Entry 7LN3 (electron microscopy, 3.45 A resolution); this record covers chains A and B of the 7 polymer chains in the assembly.

# Chain A (and B)
Protein: Transitional endoplasmic reticulum ATPase
Source organism: Homo sapiens
Notes: EC 3.6.4.6; chain B of this document is another copy of the same molecule, construct and numbering; everything in this record applies to it too
UniProt: P55072 (TERA_HUMAN); residue numbers follow UniProt; this construct covers 1-806
Chain sequence (806 residues; each row starts with the number of its first residue):
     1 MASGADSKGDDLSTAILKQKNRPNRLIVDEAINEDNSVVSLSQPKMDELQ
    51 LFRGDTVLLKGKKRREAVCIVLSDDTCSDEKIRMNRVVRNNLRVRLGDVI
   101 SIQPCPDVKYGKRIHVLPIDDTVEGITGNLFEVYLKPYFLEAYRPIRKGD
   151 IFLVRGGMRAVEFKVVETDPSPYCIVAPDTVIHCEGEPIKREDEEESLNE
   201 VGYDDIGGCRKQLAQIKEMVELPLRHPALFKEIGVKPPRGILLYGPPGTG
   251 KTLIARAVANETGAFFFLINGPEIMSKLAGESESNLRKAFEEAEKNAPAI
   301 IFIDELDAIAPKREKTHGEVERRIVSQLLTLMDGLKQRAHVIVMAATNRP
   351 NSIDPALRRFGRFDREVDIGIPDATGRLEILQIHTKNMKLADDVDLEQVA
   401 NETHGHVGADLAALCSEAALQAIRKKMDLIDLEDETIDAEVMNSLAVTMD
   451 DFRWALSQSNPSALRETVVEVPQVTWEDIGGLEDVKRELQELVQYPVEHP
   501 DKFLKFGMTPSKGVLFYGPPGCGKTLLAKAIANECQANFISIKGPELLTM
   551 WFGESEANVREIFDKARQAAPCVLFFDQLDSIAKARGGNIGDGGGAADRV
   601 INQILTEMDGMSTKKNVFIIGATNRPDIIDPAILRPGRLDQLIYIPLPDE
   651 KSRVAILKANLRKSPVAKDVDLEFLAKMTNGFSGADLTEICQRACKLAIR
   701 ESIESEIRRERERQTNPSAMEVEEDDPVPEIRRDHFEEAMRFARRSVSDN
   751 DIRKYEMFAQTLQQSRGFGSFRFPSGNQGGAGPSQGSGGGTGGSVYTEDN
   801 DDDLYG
Disordered / not traced: 1-22, 462-470, 715-726, 776-806 (chain B: 1-22, 715-726, 776-806)
Sequence notes: engineered mutation Glu-232 (Ala in P55072), Gln-578 (Glu in P55072)
Residues lining bound ligands:
  - ADP (adenosine-5'-diphosphate), molecule 1: Pro-247, Gly-248, Thr-249, Gly-250, Lys-251, Thr-252, Leu-253, Arg-256, Asp-304, Glu-305, Ile-380, His-384, Gly-408, Ala-409, Ala-412
  - ADP, molecule 2: Asp-478, Ile-479, Gly-480, Pro-520, Gly-521, Cys-522, Gly-523, Lys-524, Thr-525, Leu-526, Ile-656, Asn-660, Gly-684, Ala-685, Thr-688
  - ATP (adenosine-5'-triphosphate): Asp-609, Arg-635, Arg-638
Reported in the primary citation:
  - mutagenesis - W551A/F552A, R599A: abolished catalytic activity
  - mutagenesis - I590A/D592A: unchanged catalytic activity
  - mutagenesis - L464A: decreased catalytic activity
  - disease-associated variants - A232E: increased catalytic activity (citing earlier work)
  - mutagenesis - E578Q: decreased catalytic activity (citing earlier work)

# How chain A and chain B interact
Contacting residue pairs (120; chain A residue first):
  Pro-23(A) / Glu-433(B)
  Asn-24(A) / Glu-433(B)  hydrogen bond (backbone-side chain)
  Arg-25(A) / Leu-432(B)
  Arg-25(A) / Glu-433(B)  hydrogen bond (backbone-side chain)
  Glu-218(A) / Leu-420(B)
  Glu-218(A) / Arg-424(B)  salt bridge
  Leu-222(A) / Met-427(B)  hydrophobic
  Arg-225(A) / Leu-432(B)  hydrogen bond (side chain-backbone)
  Arg-225(A) / Asp-434(B)
  His-226(A) / Asp-434(B)  hydrogen bond (side chain-backbone)
  His-226(A) / Glu-435(B)  hydrogen bond (side chain-backbone)
  His-226(A) / Thr-436(B)
  His-226(A) / Ile-437(B)
  Leu-229(A) / Ile-423(B)  hydrophobic
  Leu-229(A) / Met-442(B)  hydrophobic
  Leu-229(A) / Leu-445(B)  hydrophobic
  Phe-230(A) / Ile-423(B)  hydrophobic
  Glu-232(A) / Met-442(B)
  Glu-232(A) / Leu-445(B)
  Ile-233(A) / Met-388(B)
  Lys-236(A) / Ser-416(B)
  Arg-313(A) / Glu-305(B)  salt bridge
  Glu-314(A) / Arg-349(B)  salt bridge
  Glu-319(A) / Met-275(B)
  Glu-319(A) / Glu-321(B)
  Val-320(A) / Lys-277(B)
  Arg-322(A) / Pro-272(B)
  Arg-323(A) / Pro-272(B)
  Ser-326(A) / Pro-272(B)
  Ser-326(A) / Glu-305(B)
  Gln-327(A) / Glu-273(B)  hydrogen bond
  Thr-330(A) / Asn-270(B)  hydrogen bond
  Arg-338(A) / Glu-192(B)
  Arg-359(A) / Ala-409(B)
  Arg-359(A) / Asp-410(B)  salt bridge
  Arg-359(A) / Ser-462(B)
  Phe-360(A) / Ala-413(B)  hydrophobic
  Phe-360(A) / Ser-416(B)
  Arg-365(A) / Ser-416(B)
  Arg-365(A) / Glu-417(B)  salt bridge
  Arg-365(A) / Leu-420(B)
  Glu-491(A) / Arg-700(B)
  Tyr-495(A) / Arg-700(B)
  His-499(A) / Ile-703(B)
  Lys-502(A) / Ile-699(B)
  Phe-503(A) / Lys-696(B)
  Phe-503(A) / Ile-699(B)
  Leu-504(A) / Lys-663(B)
  Phe-506(A) / Ser-664(B)  hydrogen bond (backbone-side chain)
  Phe-506(A) / Cys-695(B)  hydrogen bond (backbone-side chain)
  Phe-506(A) / Ala-698(B)
  Phe-506(A) / Ile-699(B)  hydrophobic
  Phe-506(A) / Ser-702(B)
  Gly-507(A) / Lys-663(B)
  Gly-507(A) / Ser-664(B)
  Met-508(A) / Cys-695(B)  hydrophobic
  Thr-509(A) / Gln-692(B)  hydrogen bond
  Trp-551(A) / Met-550(B)  hydrophobic
  Phe-552(A) / Leu-548(B)  hydrophobic
  Phe-552(A) / Thr-549(B)
  Phe-552(A) / Ser-555(B)
  Phe-552(A) / Gly-593(B)
  Phe-552(A) / Ala-596(B)  hydrophobic
  Glu-556(A) / Pro-545(B)
  Arg-560(A) / Pro-545(B)  hydrogen bond (side chain-backbone)
  Arg-560(A) / Glu-546(B)
  Arg-586(A) / Gln-578(B)
  Arg-586(A) / Asn-624(B)
  Arg-586(A) / Arg-625(B)  hydrogen bond (backbone-side chain)
  Asp-592(A) / Asn-589(B)
  Asp-592(A) / Ile-590(B)  hydrogen bond (side chain-backbone)
  Asp-592(A) / Gly-591(B)  hydrogen bond (side chain-backbone)
  Asp-592(A) / Asp-592(B)
  Arg-599(A) / Pro-545(B)
  Arg-599(A) / Leu-548(B)
  Asn-602(A) / Gln-578(B)
  Asn-602(A) / Asp-580(B)  hydrogen bond
  Asn-602(A) / Ser-581(B)
  Gln-603(A) / Lys-543(B)
  Gln-603(A) / Pro-545(B)
  Thr-606(A) / Lys-543(B)
  Thr-606(A) / Asp-577(B)
  Thr-606(A) / Gln-578(B)
  Glu-607(A) / Lys-543(B)
  Thr-613(A) / Glu-470(B)  hydrogen bond
  Leu-634(A) / Arg-744(B)
  Arg-635(A) / Gly-521(B)
  Arg-635(A) / Ala-685(B)
  Arg-635(A) / Ser-746(B)
  Pro-636(A) / Ala-685(B)
  Pro-636(A) / Asp-686(B)
  Pro-636(A) / Glu-689(B)
  Pro-636(A) / Ser-746(B)
  Asp-640(A) / Glu-689(B)
  Gln-641(A) / Arg-693(B)
  Leu-762(A) / Arg-744(B)
  Arg-766(A) / Arg-741(B)
  Arg-766(A) / Phe-742(B)
  Arg-766(A) / Ala-743(B)
  Arg-766(A) / Arg-744(B)
  Phe-768(A) / Met-678(B)  hydrophobic
  Phe-768(A) / Met-740(B)
  Gly-769(A) / Arg-741(B)  hydrogen bond (backbone-side chain)
  Ser-770(A) / Arg-741(B)
  Phe-771(A) / Leu-675(B)  hydrophobic
  Phe-771(A) / Met-678(B)  hydrophobic
  Phe-771(A) / Glu-737(B)
  Phe-771(A) / Met-740(B)  hydrophobic
  Phe-771(A) / Arg-741(B)  hydrogen bond (backbone-side chain)
  Arg-772(A) / Glu-737(B)  salt bridge
  Arg-772(A) / Glu-738(B)  salt bridge
  Arg-772(A) / Arg-741(B)
  Phe-773(A) / Val-670(B)  hydrophobic
  Phe-773(A) / Asp-671(B)
  Phe-773(A) / Leu-675(B)  hydrophobic
  Phe-773(A) / Arg-733(B)
  Phe-773(A) / Glu-737(B)  hydrogen bond (backbone-side chain)
  Pro-774(A) / Phe-674(B)  hydrophobic
  Pro-774(A) / Arg-733(B)
  Ser-775(A) / Arg-733(B)  hydrogen bond
Other interface residues (no listed pair), chain A (75 interface residues in all): Lys-60, Ala-228, Pro-238, Leu-492, Ser-511, Gly-553, Gly-587, Asp-598, Asp-609, Lys-614, Ala-632, Arg-638, Ser-765
Other interface residues (no listed pair), chain B (89 interface residues in all): Gly-248, Lys-389, Val-407, Arg-465, Pro-520, Thr-525, Gly-544, Ala-597, Phe-682, Val-728, Phe-736, Arg-745

# Summary
Chain A and chain B form an interface of 75 and 89 residues respectively, with 20 hydrogen bonds and 7 salt
bridges. Among the polar pairs are Glu-218(A)/Arg-424(B), Arg-313(A)/Glu-305(B) and Glu-314(A)/Arg-349(B). The
paper reports that W551A/F552A and R599A of chain A abolish catalytic activity; L464A and E578Q of chain A
reduce catalytic activity; 6 substitutions were tested in all.
Both chains are Transitional endoplasmic reticulum ATPase (Homo sapiens). Entry 7LN3 (Cryo-EM structure of
human p97 in complex with Npl4/Ufd1 and polyubiquitinated Ub-Eos (FOM, Class 2)) was determined by electron
microscopy (same publication as 7LMZ, 7LN0, 7LN1, 7LN2, 7LN4, 7LN5 and 7LN6).
